6XE0 - chains H and W of the 22 polymer chains in the assembly; structure by electron microscopy, 6.80 A resolution (low resolution: residue-level contacts below are approximate; hydrogen-bond / salt-bridge calls are withheld).

Chain H:
Name: 30S ribosomal protein S9
Source organism: Escherichia coli (strain K12)
UniProt: P0A7X3 (RS9_ECOLI); residues 3-129 here correspond to UniProt positions 4-130 (UniProt number = residue number + 1)
Amino-acid sequence (127 residues; row label = number of the first residue in the row):
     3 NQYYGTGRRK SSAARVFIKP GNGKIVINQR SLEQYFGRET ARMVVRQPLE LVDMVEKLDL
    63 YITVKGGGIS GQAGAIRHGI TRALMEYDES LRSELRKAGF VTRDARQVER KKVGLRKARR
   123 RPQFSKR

Chain W:
Molecule: 16s rRNA
Source organism: Escherichia coli K-12
Sequence (1539 nucleotides; each row starts with the number of its first residue):
     2 AAUUGAAGAG UUUGAUCAUG GCUCAGAUUG AACGCUGGCG GCAGGCCUAA CACAUGCAAG
    62 UCGAACGGUA ACAGGAAGAA GCUUGCUUCU UUGCUGACGA GUGGCGGACG GGUGAGUAAU
   122 GUCUGGGAAA CUGCCUGAUG GAGGGGGAUA ACUACUGGAA ACGGUAGCUA AUACCGCAUA
   182 ACGUCGCAAG ACCAAAGAGG GGGACCUUCG GGCCUCUUGC CAUCGGAUGU GCCCAGAUGG
   242 GAUUAGCUAG UAGGUGGGGU AACGGCUCAC CUAGGCGACG AUCCCUAGCU GGUCUGAGAG
   302 GAUGACCAGC CACACUGGAA CUGAGACACG GUCCAGACUC CUACGGGAGG CAGCAGUGGG
   362 GAAUAUUGCA CAAUGGGCGC AAGCCUGAUG CAGCCAUGCC GCGUGUAUGA AGAAGGCCUU
   422 CGGGUUGUAA AGUACUUUCA GCGGGGAGGA AGGGAGUAAA GUUAAUACCU UUGCUCAUUG
   482 ACGUUACCCG CAGAAGAAGC ACCGGCUAAC UCCGUGCCAG CAGCCGCGGU AAUACGGAGG
   542 GUGCAAGCGU UAAUCGGAAU UACUGGGCGU AAAGCGCACG CAGGCGGUUU GUUAAGUCAG
   602 AUGUGAAAUC CCCGGGCUCA ACCUGGGAAC UGCAUCUGAU ACUGGCAAGC UUGAGUCUCG
   662 UAGAGGGGGG UAGAAUUCCA GGUGUAGCGG UGAAAUGCGU AGAGAUCUGG AGGAAUACCG
   722 GUGGCGAAGG CGGCCCCCUG GACGAAGACU GACGCUCAGG UGCGAAAGCG UGGGGAGCAA
   782 ACAGGAUUAG AUACCCUGGU AGUCCACGCC GUAAACGAUG UCGACUUGGA GGUUGUGCCC
   842 UUGAGGCGUG GCUUCCGGAG CUAACGCGUU AAGUCGACCG CCUGGGGAGU ACGGCCGCAA
   902 GGUUAAAACU CAAAUGAAUU GACGGGGGCC CGCACAAGCG GUGGAGCAUG UGGUUUAAUU
   962 CGAUGCAACG CGAAGAACCU UACCUGGUCU UGACAUCCAC GGAAGUUUUC AGAGAUGAGA
  1022 AUGUGCCUUC GGGAACCGUG AGACAGGUGC UGCAUGGCUG UCGUCAGCUC GUGUUGUGAA
  1082 AUGUUGGGUU AAGUCCCGCA ACGAGCGCAA CCCUUAUCCU UUGUUGCCAG CGGUCCGGCC
  1142 GGGAACUCAA AGGAGACUGC CAGUGAUAAA CUGGAGGAAG GUGGGGAUGA CGUCAAGUCA
  1202 UCAUGGCCCU UACGACCAGG GCUACACACG UGCUACAAUG GCGCAUACAA AGAGAAGCGA
  1262 CCUCGCGAGA GCAAGCGGAC CUCAUAAAGU GCGUCGUAGU CCGGAUUGGA GUCUGCAACU
  1322 CGACUCCAUG AAGUCGGAAU CGCUAGUAAU CGUGGAUCAG AAUGCCACGG UGAAUACGUU
  1382 CCCGGGCCUU GUACACACCG CCCGUCACAC CAUGGGAGUG GGUUGCAAAA GAAGUAGGUA
  1442 GCUUAACCUU CGGGAGGGCG CUUACCACUU UGUGAUUCAU GACUGGGGUG AAGUCGUAAC
  1502 AAGGUAACCG UAGGGGAACC UGCGGUUGGA UCACCUCCU

How chain H and chain W interact:
Pairs across the interface (115; chain H residue first):
  Asn-3(H) / G1131(W)
  Gln-4(H) / A1130(W)
  Gln-4(H) / G1131(W)
  Tyr-6(H) / C1147(W)
  Tyr-6(H) / U1148(W)
  Thr-8(H) / U1148(W)
  Arg-10(H) / A1117(W)
  Arg-10(H) / U1118(W)
  Arg-10(H) / C1149(W)
  Arg-11(H) / G1347(W)
  Lys-12(H) / G1347(W)
  Lys-12(H) / G1371(W)
  Lys-12(H) / U1372(W)
  Lys-12(H) / G1373(W)
  Ser-13(H) / A1250(W)
  Ser-13(H) / G1370(W)
  Ser-13(H) / G1371(W)
  Ala-15(H) / U1148(W)
  Ala-15(H) / C1149(W)
  Ala-16(H) / U1148(W)
  Arg-17(H) / C1128(W)
  Arg-17(H) / C1129(W)
  Arg-17(H) / A1130(W)
  Arg-17(H) / A1146(W)
  Arg-17(H) / C1147(W)
  Arg-17(H) / U1148(W)
  Phe-19(H) / A1130(W)
  Phe-19(H) / A1146(W)
  Lys-21(H) / G1131(W)
  Lys-21(H) / C1132(W)
  Tyr-37(H) / A1248(W)
  Tyr-37(H) / C1249(W)
  Arg-40(H) / U1291(W)
  Arg-40(H) / G1292(W)
  Glu-41(H) / U1291(W)
  Glu-41(H) / G1292(W)
  Tyr-63(H) / A1130(W)
  Lys-67(H) / C1149(W)
  Lys-67(H) / A1250(W)
  Lys-67(H) / A1251(W)
  Gly-68(H) / C1249(W)
  Gly-68(H) / A1250(W)
  Gly-69(H) / C1249(W)
  Gly-69(H) / A1250(W)
  Gly-69(H) / G1371(W)
  Gly-70(H) / C1249(W)
  Gly-70(H) / G1371(W)
  Gly-70(H) / U1372(W)
  Ser-72(H) / U1372(W)
  Ser-72(H) / G1373(W)
  Gly-73(H) / U1372(W)
  Gln-74(H) / C1249(W)
  Arg-84(H) / U1118(W)
  Arg-84(H) / A1179(W)
  Arg-98(H) / G1178(W)
  Arg-98(H) / A1179(W)
  Arg-98(H) / A1180(W)
  Val-103(H) / A1179(W)
  Thr-104(H) / A1179(W)
  Thr-104(H) / A1180(W)
  Arg-105(H) / A1117(W)
  Arg-105(H) / U1118(W)
  Arg-105(H) / A1179(W)
  Arg-108(H) / A1346(W)
  Arg-108(H) / G1347(W)
  Gln-109(H) / U1116(W)
  Gln-109(H) / A1117(W)
  Gln-109(H) / G1347(W)
  Val-110(H) / G1347(W)
  Val-110(H) / U1348(W)
  Val-110(H) / G1371(W)
  Glu-111(H) / G1186(W)
  Glu-111(H) / U1348(W)
  Arg-112(H) / G1187(W)
  Arg-112(H) / A1368(W)
  Arg-112(H) / C1369(W)
  Lys-113(H) / C1367(W)
  Lys-113(H) / A1368(W)
  Lys-113(H) / C1369(W)
  Lys-114(H) / G1186(W)
  Lys-114(H) / G1187(W)
  Lys-114(H) / A1368(W)
  Val-115(H) / C1367(W)
  Val-115(H) / A1368(W)
  Gly-116(H) / C1367(W)
  Leu-117(H) / C1367(W)
  Arg-118(H) / G1233(W)
  Arg-118(H) / C1366(W)
  Lys-119(H) / A1349(W)
  Lys-119(H) / A1350(W)
  Lys-119(H) / U1351(W)
  Ala-120(H) / U1348(W)
  Ala-120(H) / A1349(W)
  Arg-121(H) / C1344(W)
  Arg-121(H) / U1345(W)
  Arg-121(H) / A1346(W)
  Arg-121(H) / U1348(W)
  Arg-121(H) / A1349(W)
  Arg-122(H) / G1343(W)
  Arg-122(H) / A1349(W)
  Arg-122(H) / A1350(W)
  Arg-123(H) / G1343(W)
  Arg-123(H) / C1344(W)
  Pro-124(H) / G1233(W)
  Gln-125(H) / U943(W)
  Gln-125(H) / U1232(W)
  Gln-125(H) / G1233(W)
  Gln-125(H) / C1342(W)
  Phe-126(H) / C967(W)
  Phe-126(H) / U1232(W)
  Phe-126(H) / C1342(W)
  Ser-127(H) / U1232(W)
  Lys-128(H) / A1339(W)
  Lys-128(H) / A1340(W)
  Arg-129(H) / G966(W)
Other interface residues (no listed pair), chain H (55 interface residues in all): Thr-42, Thr-65, Ile-71, Ala-107
Other interface residues (no listed pair), chain W (59 interface residues in all): A935, G942, G944, A968, C970, C1119, G1184, G1231, C1234, U1341, G1365

In short:
55 residues of chain H face 59 of chain W across their interface.
Here chain H is 30S ribosomal protein S9 (Escherichia coli (strain K12)) and chain W is 16s rRNA (Escherichia
coli K-12). Entry 6XE0 (Cryo-EM structure of NusG-CTD bound to 70S ribosome (30S: NusG-CTD fragment)) was
determined by electron microscopy.
